1LT4 - chains D and E of the 6 polymer chains in the assembly; structure by X-ray diffraction, 2.00 A resolution.

== Chain D (and E) ==
Molecule: Heat-labile enterotoxin
From: Escherichia coli
Notes: fragment: holotoxin; engineered mutation(s): CHAIN A, S63K; chain E of this document is another copy of the same molecule, construct and numbering; everything in this record applies to it too
Reference sequence: P32890 (ELBP_ECOLI); residues 1-103 here correspond to UniProt positions 22-124 (UniProt number = residue number + 21)
Chain sequence (103 residues; each row starts with the number of its first residue):
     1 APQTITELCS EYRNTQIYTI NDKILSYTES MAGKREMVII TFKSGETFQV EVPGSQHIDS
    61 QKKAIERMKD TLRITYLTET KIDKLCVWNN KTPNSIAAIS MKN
Disulfide bonds: C9-C86

== Chain D / chain E interface ==
Pairs across the interface - 59 pairs, chain D then chain E:
  A1(D) - R35(E)
  A1(D) - Q49(E)
  A1(D) - T92(E)  hydrogen bond (backbone-backbone)
  A1(D) - P93(E)
  P2(D) - R35(E)
  P2(D) - I39(E)
  P2(D) - P93(E)
  Q3(D) - I39(E)
  Q3(D) - T47(E)
  Q3(D) - T92(E)
  Q3(D) - P93(E)
  L8(D) - S30(E)
  E11(D) - R35(E)  salt bridge
  Y12(D) - A32(E)
  Y12(D) - G33(E)  hydrogen bond (side chain-backbone)
  Y12(D) - R35(E)
  I58(D) - G33(E)
  I58(D) - K34(E)
  I58(D) - E36(E)
  S60(D) - E36(E)  hydrogen bond
  Q61(D) - M31(E)  hydrogen bond (side chain-backbone)
  Q61(D) - A32(E)
  Q61(D) - G33(E)
  Q61(D) - E36(E)
  K63(D) - E66(E)
  A64(D) - M31(E)  hydrophobic
  I65(D) - M31(E)  hydrophobic
  R67(D) - E29(E)
  R67(D) - E66(E)  salt bridge
  R67(D) - K69(E)
  R67(D) - D70(E)  salt bridge
  R67(D) - R73(E)  hydrogen bond (backbone-side chain)
  M68(D) - E29(E)  hydrogen bond (backbone-side chain)
  M68(D) - M31(E)  hydrophobic
  D70(D) - R73(E)
  T71(D) - E29(E)  hydrogen bond
  T71(D) - R73(E)  hydrogen bond
  I74(D) - R73(E)
  I74(D) - L77(E)  hydrophobic
  T80(D) - L77(E)
  I96(D) - M31(E)
  A97(D) - S30(E)
  A97(D) - M31(E)  hydrogen bond (backbone-backbone)
  A97(D) - A32(E)
  A98(D) - E29(E)
  A98(D) - S30(E)
  I99(D) - T28(E)
  I99(D) - E29(E)  hydrogen bond (backbone-backbone)
  S100(D) - Y27(E)
  S100(D) - T28(E)
  M101(D) - S26(E)
  M101(D) - Y27(E)  hydrogen bond (backbone-backbone)
  M101(D) - Y76(E)
  K102(D) - L25(E)
  K102(D) - Y76(E)  hydrogen bond (backbone-side chain)
  N103(D) - K23(E)
  N103(D) - L25(E)  hydrogen bond (backbone-backbone)
  N103(D) - Y76(E)  hydrogen bond (backbone-side chain)
  N103(D) - E79(E)
Other interface residues (no listed pair), chain D (31 interface residues in all): I5, V50, H57, T78, W88
Other interface residues (no listed pair), chain E (28 interface residues in all): M37, P53, I74

== Overview ==
Chain D and chain E form an interface of 31 and 28 residues respectively, with 14 hydrogen bonds and 3 salt
bridges. Polar contacts include E11(D)-R35(E), R67(D)-E66(E) and R67(D)-D70(E).
Both chains are Heat-labile enterotoxin (Escherichia coli). Entry 1LT4 (Heat-labile enterotoxin mutant S63K)
was determined by X-ray diffraction.
